PDB entry 4ILD | X-ray diffraction, 3.27 A resolution | chains A and B

== Chain A (and B) ==
Protein: Envelope glycoprotein E2
Source organism: Bovine viral diarrhea virus 1-NADL
Notes: fragment: N-terminal truncated BVDV1 E2 envelope protein; chain B of this document is another copy of the same molecule, construct and numbering; everything in this record applies to it too
UniProt: P19711 (POLG_BVDVN); residues 781-1030 here = UniProt positions 781-1030
Amino-acid sequence (253 residues; numbered 778 to 1030; the number before each row is that of its first residue):
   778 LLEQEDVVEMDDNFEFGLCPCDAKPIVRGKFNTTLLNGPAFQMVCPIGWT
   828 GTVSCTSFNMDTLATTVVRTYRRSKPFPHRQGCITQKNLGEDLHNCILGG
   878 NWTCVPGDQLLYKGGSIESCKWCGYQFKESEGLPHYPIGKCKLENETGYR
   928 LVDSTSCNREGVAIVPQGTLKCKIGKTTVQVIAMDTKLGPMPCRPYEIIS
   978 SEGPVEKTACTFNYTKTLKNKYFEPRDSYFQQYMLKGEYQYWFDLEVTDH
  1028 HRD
Unresolved in the structure: 778-782, 979-984, 1024-1030 (chain B: 778-782, 979-982, 1024-1030)
Cystine bridges: Cys-796/Cys-832, Cys-822/Cys-860, Cys-873/Cys-881, Cys-897/Cys-918, Cys-900/Cys-934, Cys-949/Cys-970
Covalently attached groups: N-acetylglucosamine (NAG) linked to Asn-809, Asn-878, Asn-922, Asn-990
Sequence notes: expression tag (778-780); conflict Asp-788 (Asn in P19711)
Metal / ion sites: Ca2+ site 1 near Asp-788 (its only coordinating residue here); Ca2+ site 2 near Asp-885 (its only coordinating residue here)
Reported in the primary citation:
  - post-translational modification sites: Asn-809, Asn-878, Asn-922, Asn-990
  - self-association interface (contacts with another copy of this molecule); pairs are residue here / residue on that copy: Cys-987/Cys-987 (disulfide), Tyr-1006/Tyr-1018 (hydrogen bond), Phe-989, Tyr-1006, Phe-1007, Tyr-1018, Phe-1020
  - conformationally variable residues (order/disorder transition): Glu-979 to Lys-984

== Interface between chain A and chain B ==
Inter-chain disulfides: Cys-987(A)/Cys-987(B)
Contacting residue pairs - 18 pairs, chain A then chain B:
  Ser-978(A) / Ala-986(B)
  Cys-987(A) / Ala-986(B)
  Cys-987(A) / Cys-987(B)  disulfide
  Cys-987(A) / Thr-988(B)
  Thr-988(A) / Cys-987(B)  hydrogen bond (backbone-side chain)
  Phe-989(A) / Cys-987(B)  hydrophobic
  Phe-989(A) / Leu-1022(B)  hydrophobic
  Tyr-1006(A) / Lys-1013(B)
  Tyr-1006(A) / Tyr-1018(B)  hydrogen bond
  Phe-1007(A) / Met-1011(B)  hydrophobic
  Phe-1007(A) / Tyr-1018(B)  hydrophobic
  Phe-1007(A) / Phe-1020(B)  hydrophobic
  Gln-1009(A) / Gln-1009(B)
  Met-1011(A) / Phe-1007(B)  hydrophobic
  Lys-1013(A) / Tyr-1006(B)
  Tyr-1018(A) / Tyr-1006(B)
  Phe-1020(A) / Phe-1007(B)  hydrophobic
  Phe-1020(A) / Leu-1022(B)  hydrophobic
Also at the interface, not in a pair above, chain A (12 interface residues in all): Thr-985
Also at the interface, not in a pair above, chain B (14 interface residues in all): Ser-978, Phe-989, Leu-1012

== Overview ==
The interface between chain A and chain B involves 12 residues on one side and 14 on the other; the contacts
include 1 disulfide bond and 2 hydrogen bonds. Among the polar pairs are Thr-988(A)/Cys-987(B) and
Tyr-1006(A)/Tyr-1018(B). The paper reports modification sites Asn-809(A), Asn-878(A) and Asn-922(A) among
others; conformational variability at Glu-979(A).
Both chains are Envelope glycoprotein E2 (Bovine viral diarrhea virus 1-NADL). Entry 4ILD (Crystal structure
of truncated Bovine viral diarrhea virus 1 E2 envelope protein) was determined by X-ray diffraction (same
publication as 4JNT).
